Entry 6XBD (electron microscopy, 3.05 A resolution); this record covers chains B and H of the 14 polymer chains in the assembly.

[Chain B]
Protein: Phospholipid ABC transporter-binding protein MlaD
Source organism: Escherichia coli DEC6A
UniProtKB: H4UPP8 (H4UPP8_ECOLX); residue numbers follow UniProt; this construct covers 1-183
Amino-acid sequence (201 residues; row label = number of the first residue in the row; numbers below 1 keep their minus sign (Met-17 is residue -17)):
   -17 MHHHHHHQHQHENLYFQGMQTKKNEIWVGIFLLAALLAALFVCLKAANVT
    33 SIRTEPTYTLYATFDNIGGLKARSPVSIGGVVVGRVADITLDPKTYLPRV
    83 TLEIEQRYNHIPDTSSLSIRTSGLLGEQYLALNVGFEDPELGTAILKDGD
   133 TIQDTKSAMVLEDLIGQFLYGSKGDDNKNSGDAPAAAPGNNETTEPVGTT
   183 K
Not modelled in the structure: -17 to 3, 26-36, 153-183
Sequence notes: expression tag (-17 to 0)
What the authors report for this chain:
  - mutagenesis - F13A, A17F, A20F, V24F: unchanged growth
  - mutagenesis - A17F/A20F/V24F: abolished growth
  - binding site for di-palmitoyl-3-sn-phosphatidylethanolamine: Leu106, Leu107

[Chain H]
Protein: Phospholipid ABC transporter permease protein MlaE
Source organism: Escherichia coli DEC6A
UniProtKB: H4UPP9 (H4UPP9_ECOLX); residues 1-260 here = UniProt positions 1-260
Amino-acid sequence (260 residues; numbered 1 to 260; the number before each row is that of its first residue):
     1 MLLNALASLGHKGIKTLRTFGRAGLMLFNALVGKPEFRKHAPLLVRQLYN
    51 VGVLSMLIIVVSGVFIGMVLGLQGYLVLTTYSAETSLGMLVALSLLRELG
   101 PVVAALLFAGRAGSALTAEIGLMRATEQLSSMEMMAVDPLRRVISPRFWA
   151 GVISLPLLTVIFVAVGIWGGSLVGVSWKGIDSGFFWSAMQNAVDWRMDLV
   201 NCLIKSVVFAITVTWISLFNGYDAIPTSAGISRATTRTVVHSSLAVLGLD
   251 FVLTALMFGN
Not modelled in the structure: 1-4, 260
What the authors report for this chain:
  - binding site for di-palmitoyl-3-sn-phosphatidylethanolamine: Leu70, Val77, Leu78, Tyr81, Arg97, Leu99
  - mutagenesis - Y81A, Y81W, R97A, E98A, K205A, D250A: unchanged growth in response to SDS+EDTA

[Chain B / chain H interface]
Pairs across the interface (8; chain B residue first):
  Lys53(B) with Tyr75(H), hydrogen bond; Lys178(H)
  Arg55(B) with Trp177(H), hydrogen bond (side chain-backbone)
  Leu107(B) with Thr80(H); Ser82(H), hydrogen bond (backbone-backbone)
  Gly108(B) with Thr79(H); Thr80(H)
  Glu109(B) with Thr79(H)
Interface residues without a listed pair, chain H (8 interface residues in all): Tyr81, Gly179

[Summary]
Chain B and chain H form an interface of 5 and 8 residues respectively; the contacts include 3 hydrogen bonds.
Among the polar pairs are Lys53(B)-Tyr75(H), Arg55(B)-Trp177(H) and Leu107(B)-Ser82(H). From the paper: a
binding site for di-palmitoyl-3-sn-phosphatidylethanolamine at Leu106(B), Leu107(B) and Leu70(H) among others;
A17F/A20F/V24F of chain B abolish growth; 11 substitutions were tested in all.
Chain B is Phospholipid ABC transporter-binding protein MlaD and chain H is Phospholipid ABC transporter
permease protein MlaE, both from Escherichia coli DEC6A; the structure, Cryo-EM structure of MlaFEDB in
nanodiscs with phospholipid substrates, was determined by electron microscopy.
